6PUO - chains A and B of the 4 polymer chains in the assembly; structure by electron microscopy, 3.30 A resolution.

Chain A (and B):
Molecule: Transient receptor potential cation channel subfamily M member 2
From: Homo sapiens
Notes: chain B of this document is another copy of the same molecule, construct and numbering; everything in this record applies to it too
Reference sequence: O94759 (TRPM2_HUMAN); residues 1-1503 here = UniProt positions 1-1503
Amino-acid sequence (1512 residues; numbered -6 to 1505; the number before each row is that of its first residue; numbers below 1 keep their minus sign (Gly-6 is residue -6)):
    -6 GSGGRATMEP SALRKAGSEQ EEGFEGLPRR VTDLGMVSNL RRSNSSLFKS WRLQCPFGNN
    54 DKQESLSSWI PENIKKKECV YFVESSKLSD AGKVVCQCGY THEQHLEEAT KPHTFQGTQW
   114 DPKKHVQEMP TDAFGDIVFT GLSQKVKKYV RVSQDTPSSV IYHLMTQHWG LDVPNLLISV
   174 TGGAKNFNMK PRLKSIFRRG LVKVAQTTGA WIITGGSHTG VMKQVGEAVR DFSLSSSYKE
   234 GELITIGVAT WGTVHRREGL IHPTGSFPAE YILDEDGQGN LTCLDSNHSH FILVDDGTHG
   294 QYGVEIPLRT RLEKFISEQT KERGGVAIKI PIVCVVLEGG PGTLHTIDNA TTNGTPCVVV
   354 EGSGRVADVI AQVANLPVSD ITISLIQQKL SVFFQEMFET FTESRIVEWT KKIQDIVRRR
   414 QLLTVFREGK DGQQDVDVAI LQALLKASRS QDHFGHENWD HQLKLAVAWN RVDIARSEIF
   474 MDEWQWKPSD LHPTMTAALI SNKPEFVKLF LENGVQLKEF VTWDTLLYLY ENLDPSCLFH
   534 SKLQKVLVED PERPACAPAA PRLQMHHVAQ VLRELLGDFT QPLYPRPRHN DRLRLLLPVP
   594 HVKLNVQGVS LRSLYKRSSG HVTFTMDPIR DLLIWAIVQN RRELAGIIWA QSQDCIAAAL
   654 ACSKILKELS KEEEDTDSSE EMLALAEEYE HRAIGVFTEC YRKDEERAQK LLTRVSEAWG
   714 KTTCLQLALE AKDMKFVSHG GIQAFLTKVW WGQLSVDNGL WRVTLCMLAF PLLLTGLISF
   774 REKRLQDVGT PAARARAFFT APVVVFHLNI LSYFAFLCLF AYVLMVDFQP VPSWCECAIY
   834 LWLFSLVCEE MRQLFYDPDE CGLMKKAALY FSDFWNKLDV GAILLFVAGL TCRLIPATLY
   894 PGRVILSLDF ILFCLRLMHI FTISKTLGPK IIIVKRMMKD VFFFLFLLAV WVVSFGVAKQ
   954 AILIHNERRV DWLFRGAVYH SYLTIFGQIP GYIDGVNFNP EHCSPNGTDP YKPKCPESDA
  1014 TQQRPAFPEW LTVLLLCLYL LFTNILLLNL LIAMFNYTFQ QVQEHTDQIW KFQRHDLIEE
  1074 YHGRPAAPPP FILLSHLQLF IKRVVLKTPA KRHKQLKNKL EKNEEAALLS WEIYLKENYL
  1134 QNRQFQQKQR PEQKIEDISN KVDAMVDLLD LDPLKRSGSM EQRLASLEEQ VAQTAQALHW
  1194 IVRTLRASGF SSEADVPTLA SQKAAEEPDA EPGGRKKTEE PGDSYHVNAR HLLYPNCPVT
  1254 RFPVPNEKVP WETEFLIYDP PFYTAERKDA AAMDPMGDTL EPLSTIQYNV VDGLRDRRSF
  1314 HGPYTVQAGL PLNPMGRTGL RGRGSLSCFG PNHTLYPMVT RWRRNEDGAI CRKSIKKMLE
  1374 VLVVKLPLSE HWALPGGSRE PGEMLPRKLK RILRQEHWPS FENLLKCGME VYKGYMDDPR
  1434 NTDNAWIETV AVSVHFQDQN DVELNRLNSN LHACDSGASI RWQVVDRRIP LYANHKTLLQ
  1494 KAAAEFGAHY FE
Not modelled in the structure: -6 to 55, 582-613, 981-1019, 1099-1104, 1166-1234, 1504-1505
Sequence notes: expression tag (-6 to 0, 1504-1505)
Curated features (UniProtKB/Swiss-Prot):
  - motif: Phe979 to Ile982 (Selectivity filter), Gly1390 to Trp1411 (Nudix box)
  - binding site (ADP-D-ribose): Thr174, Asn179, Arg302, Gly333, Thr336, Leu1381, Ser1382, Asp1431, Arg1433, Tyr1485, Asn1487
  - binding site (Ca(2+)): Glu843, Gln846, Asn869, Glu1073
  - modified residue: Thr740 (Phosphothreonine)
  - mutagenesis: Met215 (M215A: Abolishes lowering of temperature threshold for activation in response to reactive oxygen species. Abolishes channel activation in response to ADPR/Ca(2+)), Tyr295 (Y295A: Abolishes channel activation in response to ADP-ribose/Ca(2+)), Arg302 (R302A: No significant effect on channel activity; when associated with A-358. Abolishes channel activation in response to ADP-ribose/Ca(2+)), Arg358 (R358A: No significant effect on channel activity; when associated with A-302), Lys918 (K918A: Decreases in sensitivity to PIP2), Lys952 (K952A: Strongly reduces channel activity at ph 7.3. Increased residual channel activity after exposure to pH 5.5), His958 (H958A: No effect on channel activity), Arg961 (R961A: Mildly decreases channel activity), Arg962 (R962A: Abolishes channel activity), Arg968 (R968A: Abolishes channel activity), His973 (H973A: No effect on channel activity), Gly980 (G980A/C/S: Decreases permeability of Ca(2+) over Na(+)), 19 further mutagenesis entries in UniProt

Interface between chain A and chain B:
Contacting residue pairs (43):
  Ala84(A) with Gly1361(B)
  Leu135(A) with Pro481(B)
  Ser229(A) with Gln1134(B)
  Ser230(A) with Gln1134(B), hydrogen bond (backbone-side chain)
  Asp269(A) with Cys1364(B)
  Gly272(A) with Arg1365(B)
  Asn273(A) with Arg1365(B)
  Thr669(A) with Arg695(B)
  Asp670(A) with Arg695(B)
  Phe939(A) with Phe914(B), hydrophobic
  Leu940(A) with Phe914(B), hydrophobic
  Ser947(A) with Cys907(B)
  Phe948(A) with Ile904(B), hydrophobic
  Val950(A) with Phe903(B), hydrophobic
  Ala951(A) with Ile904(B), hydrophobic
  Gln953(A) with Met818(B)
  Ala954(A) with Leu817(B), hydrophobic; Arg896(B), hydrogen bond (backbone-side chain)
  Ile955(A) with Tyr893(B), hydrogen bond (backbone-side chain); Val897(B), hydrophobic
  Ile957(A) with Arg896(B)
  Asn959(A) with Met818(B)
  Leu1034(A) with Leu938(B), hydrophobic
  Ile1038(A) with Val934(B), hydrophobic
  Asn1042(A) with Met930(B); Val934(B); Phe1048(B)
  Leu1043(A) with Val927(B), hydrophobic
  Ala1046(A) with Phe1052(B)
  Asn1049(A) with Asn1049(B); Phe1052(B)
  Tyr1050(A) with Lys923(B); Phe1052(B); Gln1056(B)
  Ile1148(A) with Ile1151(B), hydrophobic
  Ser1152(A) with Ile1151(B)
  Val1155(A) with Lys1154(B)
  Asp1156(A) with Lys1154(B), salt bridge
  Met1158(A) with Met1158(B), hydrophobic
  Val1159(A) with Lys1154(B); Met1158(B), hydrophobic
  Leu1162(A) with Met1158(B), hydrophobic; Leu1161(B), hydrophobic
Also at the interface, not in a pair above, chain A (44 interface residues in all): Asp83, Gly134, Lys178, Arg223, Gln271, Phe936, Leu956, Leu1039, Met1047, Gln1053
Also at the interface, not in a pair above, chain B (40 interface residues in all): Glu505, Gln509, Val819, Leu920, Ile926, Gln1053, Lys1147, Ile1148, Arg1357, Asn1358, Ile1363, Ser1367

In short:
44 residues of chain A and 40 residues of chain B are in contact; the contacts include 3 hydrogen bonds and 1
salt bridge. Among the polar pairs are Asp1156(A)-Lys1154(B), Ser230(A)-Gln1134(B) and Ala954(A)-Arg896(B).
Chain A and chain B are both Transient receptor potential cation channel subfamily M member 2 (Homo sapiens);
the structure, Human TRPM2 in the apo state, was determined by electron microscopy (same publication as 6PUR,
6PUS and 6PUU).
